9PC3 - chains G and H of the 12 polymer chains in the assembly; structure by electron microscopy, 3.69 A resolution.

== Chain G (and H) ==
Protein: Syntaxin-1A
Organism: Rattus norvegicus
Notes: chain H of this document is another copy of the same molecule, construct and numbering; everything in this record applies to it too
UniProtKB: P32851 (STX1A_RAT); residues 1-267 here = UniProt positions 1-267
Chain sequence (267 residues; numbered 1 to 267; the number before each row is that of its first residue):
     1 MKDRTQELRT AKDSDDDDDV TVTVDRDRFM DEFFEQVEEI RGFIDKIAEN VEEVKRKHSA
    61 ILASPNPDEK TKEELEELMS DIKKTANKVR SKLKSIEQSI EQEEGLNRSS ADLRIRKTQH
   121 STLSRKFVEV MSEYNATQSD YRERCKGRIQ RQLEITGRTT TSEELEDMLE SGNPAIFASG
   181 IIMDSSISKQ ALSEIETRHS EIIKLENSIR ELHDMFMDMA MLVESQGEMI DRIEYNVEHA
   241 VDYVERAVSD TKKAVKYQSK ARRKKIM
Disordered / not traced: 1-196, 260-267 (chain H: 1-177, 260-267)
Curated features (UniProtKB/Swiss-Prot):
  - site: Lys253, Ala254 (Microbial infection: Cleavage)
  - modified residue (Phosphoserine): Ser14, Ser64, Ser95, Ser188
  - cross-link (Glycyl lysine isopeptide (Lys-Gly)): Lys252 (interchain with G-Cter in SUMO), Lys253 (interchain with G-Cter in SUMO), Lys256 (interchain with G-Cter in SUMO)

== How chain G and chain H interact ==
Residue-residue contacts (22; chain G residue first):
  Arg198(G) with Glu201(H), salt bridge
  Phe216(G) with Met215(H), hydrophobic; Phe216(H), hydrophobic
  Met217(G) with Met215(H), hydrophobic
  Ala220(G) with Met219(H), hydrophobic
  Val223(G) with Gln226(H), hydrogen bond (backbone-side chain)
  Glu224(G) with Leu222(H)
  Gln226(G) with Gln226(H), hydrogen bond
  Gly227(G) with Gln226(H); Met229(H)
  Ile230(G) with Met229(H), hydrophobic; Ile233(H), hydrophobic
  Asp231(G) with Met229(H)
  Ile233(G) with Ile233(H), hydrophobic
  Glu234(G) with Arg232(H), salt bridge; Ile233(H)
  Val237(G) with Val237(H), hydrophobic
  Glu238(G) with Asn236(H)
  Val241(G) with Ala240(H), hydrophobic
  Glu245(G) with Tyr243(H), hydrogen bond
  Val248(G) with Tyr243(H)
  Lys252(G) with Tyr243(H)
Interface residues without a listed pair, chain G (20 interface residues in all): Ile202, Met219
Interface residues without a listed pair, chain H (16 interface residues in all): Lys204, Leu212, Ile230

== Overview ==
20 residues of chain G face 16 of chain H across their interface; the contacts include 3 hydrogen bonds and 2
salt bridges. Polar contacts include Arg198(G)-Glu201(H), Glu234(G)-Arg232(H) and Val223(G)-Gln226(H).
Both chains are Syntaxin-1A (Rattus norvegicus). Entry 9PC3 (21bin20S complex (NSF-alphaSNAP-2:1
syntaxin-1a:SNAP-25), non-hydrolyzing, class 12) was determined by electron microscopy (same publication as
9OJR, 9OJU, 9OJZ, 9OK3, 9OK5, 9OKC and 17 further entries).
